7D6R - chains A and E of the 7 polymer chains in the assembly; structure by X-ray diffraction, 1.60 A resolution.

== Chain A ==
Molecule: rRNA N-glycosylase
Organism: Escherichia coli
Notes: EC 3.2.2.22
UniProtKB: Q8XBV2 (Q8XBV2_ECOLX); residues 1-297 here correspond to UniProt positions 23-319 (UniProt number = residue number + 22)
Sequence (297 residues; each row starts with the number of its first residue):
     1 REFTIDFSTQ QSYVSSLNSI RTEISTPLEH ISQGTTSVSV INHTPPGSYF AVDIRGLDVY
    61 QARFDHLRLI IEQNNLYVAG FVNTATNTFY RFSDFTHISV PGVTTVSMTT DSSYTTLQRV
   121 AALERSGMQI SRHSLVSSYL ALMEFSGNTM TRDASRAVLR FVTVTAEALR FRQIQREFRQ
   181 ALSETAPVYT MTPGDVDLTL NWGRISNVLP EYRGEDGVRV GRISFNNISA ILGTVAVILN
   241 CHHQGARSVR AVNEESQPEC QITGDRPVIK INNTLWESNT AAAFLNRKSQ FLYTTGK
Unresolved in the structure: 242-256
Disulfides: Cys241-Cys260
What the authors report for this chain:
  - binding site for MMA betaAla peptide: Glu72, Tyr77, Val78, Asp94, Ser112, Tyr114, Thr115, Glu167, Arg170, Thr199, Gly203
  - catalytic residues: Glu167, Arg170 (citing earlier work)

== Chain E ==
Molecule: Shiga toxin 2 B subunit
Organism: Escherichia coli
UniProtKB: Q7DJJ2 (Q7DJJ2_ECOLX); residues 1-70 here correspond to UniProt positions 20-89 (UniProt number = residue number + 19)
Sequence (70 residues; each row starts with the number of its first residue):
     1 ADCAKGKIEF SKYNEDDTFT VKVDGKEYWT SRWNLQPLLQ SAQLTGMTVT IKSSTCESGS
    61 GFAEVQFNND
Unresolved in the structure: 70
Disulfides: Cys3-Cys56
What the authors report for this chain:
  - binding site for MMA betaAla peptide: Lys5, Asp70
  - mutagenesis - W29A, W33A, G61A: decreased binding to MMbetaA-tet

== Interface between chain A and chain E ==
Contacting residue pairs (25):
  Arg219(A) with Thr45(E), hydrogen bond (side chain-backbone)
  Gly221(A) with Leu44(E); Thr45(E)
  Arg222(A) with Lys7(E), hydrogen bond (backbone-side chain); Ile8(E), hydrogen bond (side chain-backbone); Gln43(E), hydrogen bond (side chain-backbone); Leu44(E), hydrogen bond (backbone-backbone); Thr45(E); Gly46(E)
  Thr280(A) with Leu44(E)
  Ala283(A) with Leu44(E), hydrophobic
  Phe284(A) with Ser41(E); Thr45(E)
  Arg287(A) with Pro37(E), hydrogen bond (side chain-backbone); Gln40(E), hydrogen bond; Ser41(E), hydrogen bond
  Gln290(A) with Asn34(E), hydrogen bond (side chain-backbone); Pro37(E)
  Tyr293(A) with Trp33(E); Gln36(E); Pro37(E)
  Thr294(A) with Trp33(E); Asn34(E), hydrogen bond
  Gly296(A) with Trp33(E)
  Lys297(A) with Trp33(E)
Also at the interface, not in a pair above, chain E (13 interface residues in all): Leu38

== Summary ==
Chain A and chain E form an interface of 12 and 13 residues respectively; the contacts include 10 hydrogen
bonds. Among the polar pairs are Arg219(A)-Thr45(E), Arg222(A)-Lys7(E) and Arg222(A)-Ile8(E). From the paper:
catalytic residues Glu167(A) and Arg170(A); W29A, W33A and G61A of chain E reduce binding to MMbetaA-tet.
Here chain A is rRNA N-glycosylase and chain E is Shiga toxin 2 B subunit, both from Escherichia coli. Entry
7D6R (Crystal structure of the Stx2a complexed with MMA betaAla peptide) was determined by X-ray diffraction,
deposited together with 7D6Q.
